Entry 4UQK (electron microscopy, 16.40 A resolution (very low resolution: no residue pairs are listed; an interface is given only as per-side residue counts)); this record covers chains A and D of the 4 polymer chains in the assembly.

== Chain A (and D) ==
Molecule: Glutamate receptor 2
From: Rattus norvegicus
Notes: chain D of this document is another copy of the same molecule, construct and numbering; everything in this record applies to it too
UniProt: P19491 (GRIA2_RAT); the construct lacks a stretch of the UniProt sequence, so the offset changes along the chain: 7-385 = UniProt 22-400; 386-826 = UniProt 407-847
Sequence (831 residues; numbered 7 to 831 plus 6 insertion-coded residues; the number before each row is that of its first residue; a row labelled like 385A-385F holds insertion residues (385A, then the next letters in order)):
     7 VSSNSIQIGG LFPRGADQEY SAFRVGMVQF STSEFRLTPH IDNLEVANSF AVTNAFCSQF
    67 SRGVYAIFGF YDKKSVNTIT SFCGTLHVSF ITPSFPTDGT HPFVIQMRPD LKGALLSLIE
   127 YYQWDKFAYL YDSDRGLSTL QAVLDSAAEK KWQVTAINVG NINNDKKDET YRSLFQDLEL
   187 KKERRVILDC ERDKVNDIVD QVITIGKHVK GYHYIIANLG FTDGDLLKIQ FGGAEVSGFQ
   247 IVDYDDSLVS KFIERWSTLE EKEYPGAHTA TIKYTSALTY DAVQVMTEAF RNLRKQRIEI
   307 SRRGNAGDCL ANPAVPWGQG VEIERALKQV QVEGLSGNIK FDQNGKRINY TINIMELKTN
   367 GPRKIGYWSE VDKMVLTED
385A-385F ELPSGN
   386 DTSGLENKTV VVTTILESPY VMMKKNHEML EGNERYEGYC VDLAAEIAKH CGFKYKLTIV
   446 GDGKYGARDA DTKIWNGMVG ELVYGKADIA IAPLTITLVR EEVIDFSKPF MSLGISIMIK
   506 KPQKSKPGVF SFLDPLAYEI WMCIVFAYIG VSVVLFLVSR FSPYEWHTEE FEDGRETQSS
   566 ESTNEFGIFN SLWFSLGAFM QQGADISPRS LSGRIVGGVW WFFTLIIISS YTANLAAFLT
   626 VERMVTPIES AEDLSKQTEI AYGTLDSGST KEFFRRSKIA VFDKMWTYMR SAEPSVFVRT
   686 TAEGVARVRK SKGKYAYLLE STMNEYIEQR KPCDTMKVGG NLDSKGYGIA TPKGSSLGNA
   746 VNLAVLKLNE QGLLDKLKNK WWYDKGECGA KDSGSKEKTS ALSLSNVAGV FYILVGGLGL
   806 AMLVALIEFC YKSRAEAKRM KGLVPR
Disordered / not traced: 7-9, 385, 385A-385F, 386-392, 507-631, 774-831
Differences from the reference sequence: conflict Glu241 (Asn256 in P19491), Leu382 (Val397 in P19491), Glu384 (Leu399 in P19491), Asp385 (Thr400 in P19491), Ala589 (Cys610 in P19491), Thr631 (Ser652 in P19491); variant Asn744 (Thr765 in P19491), Ala745 (Pro766 in P19491), Asn754 (Ser775 in P19491), Leu758 (Val779 in P19491); expression tag (827-831)
Cystine bridges: Cys63-Cys315, Cys718-Cys773
Residues lining bound ligands: quisqualate (QUS; (S)-2-amino-3-(3,5-dioxo-[1,2,4]oxadiazolidin-2-yl)-propionic acid): Tyr450, Pro478, Leu479, Thr480, Arg485, Leu650, Ser652, Gly653, Ser654, Thr655, Leu704, Glu705, Met708, Tyr732
Curated features (UniProtKB/Swiss-Prot):
  - binding site (L-glutamate): Pro478, Thr480, Arg485, Ser654, Thr655, Glu705
  - site: Arg453 (Interaction with the cone snail toxin Con-ikot-ikot), Ile633 (Crucial to convey clamshell closure to channel opening), Arg660 (Interaction with the cone snail toxin Con-ikot-ikot), Lys752 (Interaction with the cone snail toxin Con-ikot-ikot)
  - modified residue (Phosphoserine): Ser662, Ser696
  - lipidation: Cys815 (S-palmitoyl cysteine)
  - glycosylation (N-linked (GlcNAc...) asparagine): Asn355, Asn385F, Asn392

== Chain A / chain D interface ==
At this resolution (16 A) residue pairs are not listed: 21 residues of chain A and 21 of chain D lie at the interface.

== Summary ==
Chain A and chain D each contribute 21 residues to their interface. Ligands of chain A: quisqualate. From
UniProt: 6 L-glutamate-binding residues on chain A.
Chain A and chain D are both Glutamate receptor 2 (Rattus norvegicus); the structure, Electron density map of
GluA2em in complex with quisqualate and LY451646, was determined by electron microscopy together with 4UQ6,
4UQJ and 4UQQ from the same study.
